Entry 9LYP (electron microscopy, 3.60 A resolution); this record covers chains i and j of the 3 polymer chains in the assembly.

Chain i:
Molecule: REGN10987 Fab homologue (Light chain)
From: Homo sapiens
Notes: antibody fragment or engineered binder
Chain sequence (218 residues; numbered 1 to 218; the number before each row is that of its first residue):
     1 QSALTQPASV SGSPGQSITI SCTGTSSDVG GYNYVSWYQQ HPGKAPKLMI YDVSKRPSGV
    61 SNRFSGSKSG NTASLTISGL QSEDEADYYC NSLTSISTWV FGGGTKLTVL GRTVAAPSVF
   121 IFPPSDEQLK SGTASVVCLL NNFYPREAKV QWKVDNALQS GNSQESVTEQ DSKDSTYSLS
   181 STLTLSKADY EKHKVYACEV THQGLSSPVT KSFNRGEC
Disulfides: Cys22-Cys90, Cys138-Cys198

Chain j:
Molecule: REGN10987 Fab homologue (Heavy chain)
From: Homo sapiens
Notes: antibody fragment or engineered binder
Chain sequence (223 residues; each row starts with the number of its first residue):
     1 QVQLVESGGG VVQPGRSLRL SCAASGFTFS NYAMYWVRQA PGKGLEWVAV ISYDGSNKYY
    61 ADSVKGRFTI SRDNSKNTLY LQMNSLRTED TAVYYCASGS DYGDYLLVYW GQGTLVTVSS
   121 ASTKGPSVFP LAPSSKSTSG GTAALGCLVK DYFPEPVTVS WNSGALTSGV HTFPAVLQSS
   181 GLYSLSSVVT VPSSSLGTQT YICNVNHKPS NTKVDKKVEP KSC
Disulfides: Cys22-Cys96, Cys147-Cys203

Interface between chain i and chain j:
Residue-residue contacts (67):
  Tyr34(i) with Tyr105(j), hydrophobic
  Ser36(i) with Leu106(j)
  Tyr38(i) with Leu107(j), hydrogen bond (side chain-backbone)
  Gln40(i) with Gln39(j), hydrogen bond; Tyr95(j), hydrogen bond
  Ala45(i) with Tyr95(j), hydrophobic; Gly111(j); Gln112(j)
  Pro46(i) with Leu45(j), hydrophobic; Trp110(j)
  Leu48(i) with Leu107(j); Val108(j), hydrophobic
  Tyr51(i) with Tyr102(j); Leu106(j), hydrophobic
  Asp52(i) with Tyr105(j), hydrogen bond
  Ser58(i) with Tyr102(j), hydrogen bond (backbone-side chain)
  Tyr89(i) with Gln39(j), hydrogen bond; Lys43(j); Gly44(j); Leu45(j)
  Leu93(i) with Tyr105(j), hydrophobic
  Ser97(i) with Tyr59(j)
  Thr98(i) with Trp47(j)
  Trp99(i) with Tyr35(j), hydrophobic; Trp47(j); Tyr105(j), hydrogen bond (side chain-backbone)
  Phe101(i) with Leu45(j); Glu46(j); Trp47(j); Leu107(j), hydrophobic
  Phe120(i) with Ser137(j); Ala144(j), hydrophobic
  Ile121(i) with Lys136(j); Ser137(j), hydrogen bond (backbone-side chain)
  Phe122(i) with Leu131(j), hydrophobic; Ala132(j); Ser137(j); Ala144(j)
  Pro123(i) with Ala132(j), hydrogen bond (backbone-backbone); Lys136(j)
  Pro124(i) with Pro130(j); Leu148(j), hydrophobic
  Asp126(i) with Lys221(j), salt bridge
  Glu127(i) with Phe129(j); Pro130(j); Lys216(j), salt bridge
  Gln128(i) with Phe129(j); Lys150(j)
  Ser131(i) with Phe129(j)
  Leu139(i) with Phe173(j), hydrophobic; Val188(j), hydrophobic
  Asn141(i) with His171(j); Thr190(j)
  Asn142(i) with His171(j), hydrogen bond
  Gln164(i) with Val176(j)
  Ser166(i) with Phe173(j); Pro174(j), hydrogen bond (side chain-backbone); Val176(j)
  Val167(i) with Pro174(j)
  Thr168(i) with Phe173(j)
  Ser178(i) with His171(j); Phe173(j)
  Leu179(i) with Phe173(j)
  Ser180(i) with Phe173(j); Ser186(j), hydrogen bond
  Phe213(i) with Lys136(j)
  Cys218(i) with Cys223(j), disulfide
Also at the interface, not in a pair above, chain i (46 interface residues in all): Gln1, Lys44, Pro57, Gly102, Gly103, Thr133, Ser135, Val137, Glu165
Also at the interface, not in a pair above, chain j (42 interface residues in all): Val37, Val50, Asp62, Pro133, Ala143, Leu145
Disulfides between the chains: Cys218(i)-Cys223(j)

Summary:
The interface between chain i and chain j involves 46 residues on one side and 42 on the other, with 1
disulfide bond, 12 hydrogen bonds and 2 salt bridges. Among the polar pairs are Asp126(i)-Lys221(j),
Glu127(i)-Lys216(j) and Tyr38(i)-Leu107(j).
Here chain i is REGN10987 Fab homologue (Light chain) and chain j is REGN10987 Fab homologue (Heavy chain),
both from Homo sapiens. Entry 9LYP (Alpha SARS-CoV-2 spike protein RBD-down in complex with REGN10987 Fab
homologue (local refinement)) was determined by electron microscopy (same publication as 9LYO).
